PDB entry 7VBB | electron microscopy, 2.81 A resolution | chains B and T of the 16 polymer chains in the assembly

# Chain B
Name: DNA-directed RNA polymerase I subunit RPA2
Source organism: Homo sapiens
Notes: EC 2.7.7.6
UniProt: Q9H9Y6 (RPA2_HUMAN); residues 1-1135 here = UniProt positions 1-1135
Amino-acid sequence (1135 residues; each row starts with the number of its first residue):
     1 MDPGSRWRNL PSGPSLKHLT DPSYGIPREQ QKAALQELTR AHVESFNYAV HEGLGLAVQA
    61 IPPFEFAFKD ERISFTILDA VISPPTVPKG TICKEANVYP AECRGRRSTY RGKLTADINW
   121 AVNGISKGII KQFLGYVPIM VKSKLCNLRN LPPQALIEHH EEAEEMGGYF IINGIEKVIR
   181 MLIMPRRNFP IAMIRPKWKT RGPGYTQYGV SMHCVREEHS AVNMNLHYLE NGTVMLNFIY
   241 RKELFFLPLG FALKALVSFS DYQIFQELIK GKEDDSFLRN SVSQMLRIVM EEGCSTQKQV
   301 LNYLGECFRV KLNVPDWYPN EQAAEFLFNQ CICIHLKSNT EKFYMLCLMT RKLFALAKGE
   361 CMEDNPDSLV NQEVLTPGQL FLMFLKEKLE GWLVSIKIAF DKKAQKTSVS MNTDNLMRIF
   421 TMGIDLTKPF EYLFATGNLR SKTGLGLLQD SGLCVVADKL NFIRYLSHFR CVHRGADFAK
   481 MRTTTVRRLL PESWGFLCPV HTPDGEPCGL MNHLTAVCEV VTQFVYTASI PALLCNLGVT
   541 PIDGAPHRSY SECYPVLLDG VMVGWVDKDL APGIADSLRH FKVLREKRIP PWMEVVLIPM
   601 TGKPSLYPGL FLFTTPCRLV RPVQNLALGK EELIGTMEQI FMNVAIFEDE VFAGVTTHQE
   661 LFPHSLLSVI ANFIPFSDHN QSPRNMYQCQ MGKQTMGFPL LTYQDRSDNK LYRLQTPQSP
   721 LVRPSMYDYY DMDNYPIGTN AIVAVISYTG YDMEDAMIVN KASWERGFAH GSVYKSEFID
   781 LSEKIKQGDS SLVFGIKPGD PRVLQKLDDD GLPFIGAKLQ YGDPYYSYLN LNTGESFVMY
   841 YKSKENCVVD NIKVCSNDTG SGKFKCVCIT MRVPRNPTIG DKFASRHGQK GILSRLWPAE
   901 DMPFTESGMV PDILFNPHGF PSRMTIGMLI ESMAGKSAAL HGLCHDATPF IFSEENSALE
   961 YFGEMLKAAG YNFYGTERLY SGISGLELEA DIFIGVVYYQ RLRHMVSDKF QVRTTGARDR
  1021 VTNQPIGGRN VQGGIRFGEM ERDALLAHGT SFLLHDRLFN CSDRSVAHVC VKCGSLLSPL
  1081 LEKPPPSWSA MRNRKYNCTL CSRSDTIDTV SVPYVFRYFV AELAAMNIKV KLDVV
Disordered / not traced: 1-4, 1085-1092
Metal / ion sites: Zn2+: Cys1070, Cys1073, Cys1098, Cys1101
Swiss-Prot annotation at these positions:
  - zinc finger: Cys1070 to Cys1101 (C4-type)
  - region: Ile194 to Tyr208 (Loop B), Leu236 to Leu247 (Loop A), Leu439 to Leu453 (Fork loop 1), Arg474 to Leu489 (Fork loop 2)
  - binding site (RNA): Arg180, Asp367, Lys890
  - binding site (Mg(2+)): Asp755
  - binding site (DNA): Arg1020, Arg1036
  - binding site (Zn(2+)): Cys1070, Cys1073, Cys1098, Cys1101
  - site: Tyr687 (Active site gating)
  - modified residue: Ser1051 (Phosphoserine)
From the paper describing this entry:
  - disease-associated variants - S682R: decreased stability (proposed by the authors, not directly observed)

# Chain T
Molecule: 25-nt DNA strand
Source organism: Homo sapiens
Sequence (25 nucleotides; each row starts with the number of its first residue):
     1 TCGCCAGAGG ACAGCGAGTC AGCAA

# Chain B / chain T interface
Contacting residue pairs (20; chain B residue first):
  Asn173(B) with DA24(T), phosphate contact
  Ile175(B) with DC23(T), phosphate contact; DA24(T), phosphate contact
  Tyr432(B) with DA25(T), sugar contact
  Ala435(B) with DA24(T), sugar contact
  Thr436(B) with DA24(T), phosphate contact; DA25(T), phosphate contact
  Arg482(B) with DC15(T), base contact
  Asn709(B) with DG22(T), sugar contact
  Asp1008(B) with DC20(T), phosphate contact; DA21(T), phosphate contact
  Gln1011(B) with DT19(T), phosphate contact; DC20(T), hydrogen bond to the phosphate
  Gly1028(B) with DC20(T), phosphate contact
  Arg1029(B) with DC20(T), hydrogen bond to the phosphate; DA21(T), salt bridge to the phosphate
  Asn1030(B) with DA21(T), phosphate contact
  Ile1035(B) with DT19(T), phosphate contact
  Arg1036(B) with DG18(T), salt bridge to the phosphate; DT19(T), hydrogen bond to the phosphate
Also at the interface, not in a pair above, chain B (19 interface residues in all): Arg107, Ile172, Arg440, Gly1034, Gly1038

# In short
19 residues of chain B and 9 residues of chain T are in contact, with 3 hydrogen bonds and 2 salt bridges.
Polar pairs include Gln1011(B)-DC20(T), Arg1029(B)-DC20(T) and Arg1036(B)-DT19(T). From the paper: S682R of
chain B reduces stability.
Here chain B is DNA-directed RNA polymerase I subunit RPA2 and chain T is a 25-nt DNA strand, both from Homo
sapiens. Entry 7VBB (Structure of the post state human RNA Polymerase I Elongation Complex) was determined by
electron microscopy, deposited together with 7VBA and 7VBC.
